PDB entry 8H0I | electron microscopy, 2.80 A resolution | chains E and X of the 12 polymer chains in the assembly

# Chain E
Protein: Viral infectivity factor
Source organism: Human immunodeficiency virus 1
Sequence (152 residues; numbered -13 to 176; 38 numbers in that range are skipped by the numbering (no residue carries them; nothing is unmodelled there); the number before each row is that of its first residue; numbers below 1 keep their minus sign (Met-13 is residue -13)):
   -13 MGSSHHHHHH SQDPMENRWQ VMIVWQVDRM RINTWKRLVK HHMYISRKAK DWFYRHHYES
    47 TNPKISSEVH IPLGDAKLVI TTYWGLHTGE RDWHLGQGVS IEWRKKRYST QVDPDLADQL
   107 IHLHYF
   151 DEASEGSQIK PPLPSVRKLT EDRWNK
Not modelled in the structure: -13 to 0, 151-160
What the authors report for this chain:
  - binding site for the 20-nt RNA strand (chain X): Arg15, Arg17, Thr20, Arg23, Leu24, Lys26, Tyr30, His43, Tyr44, Trp79, Leu81, Gln83, Pro162 to Lys168
  - binding site for the 20-nt RNA strand: His42
  - higher-order assembly contacts with a neighbouring APOBEC3G: Glu76 to Trp79

# Chain X
Molecule: 20-nt RNA strand
Sequence (20 nucleotides; each row starts with the number of its first residue):
     1 CGGUUGAUCG UUUUAACAAA
Not modelled in the structure: 20

# How chain E and chain X interact
Pairs across the interface - 8 pairs, chain E then chain X:
  Arg23(E) with U8(X), phosphate contact; C9(X), salt bridge to the phosphate
  His27(E) with C1(X), base contact
  Tyr30(E) with C1(X), phosphate contact
  Ile31(E) with C1(X), base contact
  His42(E) with G6(X), sugar contact
  His43(E) with G6(X), hydrogen bond to the base
  Tyr44(E) with G6(X), sugar contact
Interface residues without a listed pair, chain E (8 interface residues in all): Lys26
Interface residues without a listed pair, chain X (5 interface residues in all): A7

# Summary
8 residues of chain E face 5 of chain X across their interface; the contacts include 1 hydrogen bond and 1
salt bridge. Among the polar pairs are His43(E)-G6(X) and Arg23(E)-C9(X). The paper reports a binding site for
the 20-nt RNA strand (chain X) at Arg15(E), Arg17(E) and Thr20(E) among others; a binding site for the 20-nt
RNA strand at His42(E).
Here chain E is Viral infectivity factor (Human immunodeficiency virus 1) and chain X is a 20-nt RNA strand.
Entry 8H0I (Cryo-EM structure of APOBEC3G-Vif complex) was determined by electron microscopy together with
8J62 from the same study.
